PDB entry 2RHH | X-ray diffraction, 2.00 A resolution | chain A

Chain A:
Protein: Cell Division Protein ftsZ
Organism: Bacillus subtilis
UniProt: P17865 (FTSZ_BACSU); numbering as in UniProt (aligned over 12-315)
Chain sequence (325 residues; row label = number of the first residue in the row):
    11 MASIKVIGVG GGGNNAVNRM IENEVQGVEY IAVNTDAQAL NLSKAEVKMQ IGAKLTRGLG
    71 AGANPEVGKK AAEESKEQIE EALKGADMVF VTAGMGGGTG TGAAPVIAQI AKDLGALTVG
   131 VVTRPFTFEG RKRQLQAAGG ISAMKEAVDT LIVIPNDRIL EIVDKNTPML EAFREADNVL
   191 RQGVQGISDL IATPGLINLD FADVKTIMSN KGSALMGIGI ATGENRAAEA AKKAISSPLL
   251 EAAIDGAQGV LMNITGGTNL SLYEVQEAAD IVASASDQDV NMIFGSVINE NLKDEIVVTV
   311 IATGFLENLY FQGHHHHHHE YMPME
Disordered / not traced: 11, 316-335
Construct notes: expression tag (11, 316-335)
UniProt features mapped onto this chain:
  - binding site (GTP): Gly21 to Asn25, Gly108 to Gly110, Glu139, Arg143, Asp187
  - mutagenesis: Asp280 (D280R: Disrupts interaction with MciZ)

Summary:
UniProt lists 11 GTP-binding residues and one mutagenesis site.
Chain A is Cell Division Protein ftsZ (Bacillus subtilis); the structure, Synthetic Gene Encoded Bacillus
Subtilis FtsZ with Bound Sulfate Ion, was determined by X-ray diffraction, deposited together with 2RHL and
2RHO.
